7TRC - chains D and C of the 10 polymer chains in the assembly; structure by electron microscopy, 3.30 A resolution.

== Chain D ==
Molecule: H/ACA ribonucleoprotein complex subunit 1
Organism: Homo sapiens
Reference sequence: Q9NY12 (GAR1_HUMAN); residues 1-217 here = UniProt positions 1-217
Chain sequence (217 residues; each row starts with the number of its first residue):
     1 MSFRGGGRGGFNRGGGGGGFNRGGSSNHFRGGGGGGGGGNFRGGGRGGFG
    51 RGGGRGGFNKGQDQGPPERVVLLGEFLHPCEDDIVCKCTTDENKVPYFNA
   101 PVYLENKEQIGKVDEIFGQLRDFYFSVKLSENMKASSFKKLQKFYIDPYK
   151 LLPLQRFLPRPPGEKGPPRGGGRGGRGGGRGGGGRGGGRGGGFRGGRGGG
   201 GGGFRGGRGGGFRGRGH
Unresolved in the structure: 1-67, 159-217
Swiss-Prot annotation at these positions:
  - cross-link: Lys134 (Glycyl lysine isopeptide (Lys-Gly) (interchain with G-Cter in SUMO2))

== Chain C ==
Molecule: H/ACA ribonucleoprotein complex subunit DKC1
Organism: Homo sapiens
Notes: EC 5.4.99.-
Reference sequence: O60832 (DKC1_HUMAN); residue numbers follow UniProt; this construct covers 1-514
Chain sequence (514 residues; row label = number of the first residue in the row):
     1 MADAEVIILPKKHKKKKERKSLPEEDVAEIQHAEEFLIKPESKVAKLDTS
    51 QWPLLLKNFDKLNVRTTHYTPLACGSNPLKREIGDYIRTGFINLDKPSNP
   101 SSHEVVAWIRRILRVEKTGHSGTLDPKVTGCLIVCIERATRLVKSQQSAG
   151 KEYVGIVRLHNAIEGGTQLSRALETLTGALFQRPPLIAAVKRQLRVRTIY
   201 ESKMIEYDPERRLGIFWVSCEAGTYIRTLCVHLGLLLGVGGQMQELRRVR
   251 SGVMSEKDHMVTMHDVLDAQWLYDNHKDESYLRRVVYPLEKLLTSHKRLV
   301 MKDSAVNAICYGAKIMLPGVLRYEDGIEVNQEIVVITTKGEAICMAIALM
   351 TTAVISTCDHGIVAKIKRVIMERDTYPRKWGLGPKASQKKLMIKQGLLDK
   401 HGKPTDSTPATWKQEYVDYSESAKKEVVAEVVKAPQVVAEAAKTAKRKRE
   451 SESESDETPPAAPQLIKKEKKKSKKDKKAKAGLESGAEPGDGDSDTTKKK
   501 KKKKKAKEVELVSE
Unresolved in the structure: 1-33, 186-191, 397-514
Swiss-Prot annotation at these positions:
  - region: Ala2 to Ser21 (Nucleolar localization)
  - active site: Asp125 (Nucleophile)
  - modified residue: Ala2 (N-acetylalanine), Ser21 (Phosphoserine), Ser387 (Phosphoserine), Ser451 (Phosphoserine), Ser453 (Phosphoserine), Ser455 (Phosphoserine), Thr458 (Phosphothreonine), Ser485 (Phosphoserine), Ser494 (Phosphoserine), Ser513 (Phosphoserine)
  - cross-link (Glycyl lysine isopeptide (Lys-Gly)): Lys20 (interchain with G-Cter in SUMO2), Lys39 (interchain with G-Cter in SUMO2), Lys43 (interchain with G-Cter in SUMO2), Lys191 (interchain with G-Cter in SUMO2), Lys394 (interchain with G-Cter in SUMO2), Lys413 (interchain with G-Cter in SUMO1), Lys424 (interchain with G-Cter in SUMO2), Lys433 (interchain with G-Cter in SUMO2), Lys467 (interchain with G-Cter in SUMO2)
  - natural variant: Ala2 (A2V: In DKCX), Phe36 (F36V: In DKCX), Leu37 (deletion: In DKCX), Ile38 (I38T: In HHS), Lys39 (K39E: In DKCX), Pro40 (P40R: In DKCX), Glu41 (E41K: In DKCX), Thr49 (T49M: In HHS), Leu54 (L54V: In DKCX), Leu56 (L56S: In DKCX), Arg65 (R65T: In DKCX), Thr66 (T66A: In DKCX), 10 further natural variant entries in UniProt
  - mutagenesis: Ala353 (A353R: Increases interaction with SHQ1)

== Chain D / chain C interface ==
Residue-residue contacts - 32 pairs, chain D then chain C:
  His78(D) - Leu235(C)
  His78(D) - Leu236(C)  hydrogen bond (side chain-backbone)
  His78(D) - Gly238(C)
  Pro79(D) - Gly238(C)
  Cys80(D) - Gly238(C)
  Glu81(D) - His160(C)
  Glu81(D) - Val239(C)
  Val85(D) - Leu235(C)
  Val95(D) - Phe181(C)  hydrophobic
  Phe98(D) - Leu194(C)  hydrophobic
  Glu115(D) - Arg183(C)  salt bridge
  Glu115(D) - Val231(C)
  Glu115(D) - His232(C)  salt bridge
  Glu115(D) - Leu235(C)
  Ile116(D) - Phe181(C)
  Ile116(D) - Leu194(C)  hydrophobic
  Phe117(D) - His232(C)
  Phe117(D) - Leu235(C)  hydrophobic
  Phe117(D) - Leu236(C)  hydrophobic
  Gly118(D) - Leu180(C)
  Gly118(D) - Phe181(C)  hydrogen bond (backbone-backbone)
  Gln119(D) - Thr175(C)  hydrogen bond (side chain-backbone)
  Gln119(D) - Thr177(C)  hydrogen bond (side chain-backbone)
  Gln119(D) - Ala179(C)
  Gln119(D) - Leu180(C)
  Gln119(D) - Phe181(C)
  Leu120(D) - Ala179(C)  hydrogen bond (backbone-backbone)
  Leu120(D) - Phe181(C)  hydrophobic
  Phe123(D) - Phe181(C)  hydrophobic
  Ser126(D) - Leu235(C)
  Phe157(D) - Phe181(C)  hydrophobic
  Phe157(D) - Leu194(C)  hydrophobic
Interface residues without a listed pair, chain D (17 interface residues in all): Tyr124
Interface residues without a listed pair, chain C (19 interface residues in all): Asn161, Leu176, Val196, Leu237, Gly240

== Summary ==
17 residues of chain D and 19 residues of chain C are in contact; the contacts include 5 hydrogen bonds and 2
salt bridges. Among the polar pairs are Glu115(D)-Arg183(C), Glu115(D)-His232(C) and His78(D)-Leu236(C).
UniProt lists active-site residue Asp125(C) and one mutagenesis site on chain C.
Chain D is H/ACA ribonucleoprotein complex subunit 1 and chain C is H/ACA ribonucleoprotein complex subunit
DKC1, both from Homo sapiens; the structure, Human telomerase H/ACA RNP at 3.3 Angstrom, was determined by
electron microscopy together with 7TRD, 7TRE and 7TRF from the same study.
